PDB entry 7PYK | electron microscopy, 4.10 A resolution (low resolution: residue-level contacts below are approximate; hydrogen-bond / salt-bridge calls are withheld) | chains D and N of the 9 polymer chains in the assembly

Chain D:
Molecule: DNA-directed RNA polymerase subunit beta'
From: Escherichia coli
Notes: EC 2.7.7.6
Reference sequence: P0A8T8 (RPOC_ECO57); residues 1-1407 here = UniProt positions 1-1407
Sequence (1407 residues; row label = number of the first residue in the row):
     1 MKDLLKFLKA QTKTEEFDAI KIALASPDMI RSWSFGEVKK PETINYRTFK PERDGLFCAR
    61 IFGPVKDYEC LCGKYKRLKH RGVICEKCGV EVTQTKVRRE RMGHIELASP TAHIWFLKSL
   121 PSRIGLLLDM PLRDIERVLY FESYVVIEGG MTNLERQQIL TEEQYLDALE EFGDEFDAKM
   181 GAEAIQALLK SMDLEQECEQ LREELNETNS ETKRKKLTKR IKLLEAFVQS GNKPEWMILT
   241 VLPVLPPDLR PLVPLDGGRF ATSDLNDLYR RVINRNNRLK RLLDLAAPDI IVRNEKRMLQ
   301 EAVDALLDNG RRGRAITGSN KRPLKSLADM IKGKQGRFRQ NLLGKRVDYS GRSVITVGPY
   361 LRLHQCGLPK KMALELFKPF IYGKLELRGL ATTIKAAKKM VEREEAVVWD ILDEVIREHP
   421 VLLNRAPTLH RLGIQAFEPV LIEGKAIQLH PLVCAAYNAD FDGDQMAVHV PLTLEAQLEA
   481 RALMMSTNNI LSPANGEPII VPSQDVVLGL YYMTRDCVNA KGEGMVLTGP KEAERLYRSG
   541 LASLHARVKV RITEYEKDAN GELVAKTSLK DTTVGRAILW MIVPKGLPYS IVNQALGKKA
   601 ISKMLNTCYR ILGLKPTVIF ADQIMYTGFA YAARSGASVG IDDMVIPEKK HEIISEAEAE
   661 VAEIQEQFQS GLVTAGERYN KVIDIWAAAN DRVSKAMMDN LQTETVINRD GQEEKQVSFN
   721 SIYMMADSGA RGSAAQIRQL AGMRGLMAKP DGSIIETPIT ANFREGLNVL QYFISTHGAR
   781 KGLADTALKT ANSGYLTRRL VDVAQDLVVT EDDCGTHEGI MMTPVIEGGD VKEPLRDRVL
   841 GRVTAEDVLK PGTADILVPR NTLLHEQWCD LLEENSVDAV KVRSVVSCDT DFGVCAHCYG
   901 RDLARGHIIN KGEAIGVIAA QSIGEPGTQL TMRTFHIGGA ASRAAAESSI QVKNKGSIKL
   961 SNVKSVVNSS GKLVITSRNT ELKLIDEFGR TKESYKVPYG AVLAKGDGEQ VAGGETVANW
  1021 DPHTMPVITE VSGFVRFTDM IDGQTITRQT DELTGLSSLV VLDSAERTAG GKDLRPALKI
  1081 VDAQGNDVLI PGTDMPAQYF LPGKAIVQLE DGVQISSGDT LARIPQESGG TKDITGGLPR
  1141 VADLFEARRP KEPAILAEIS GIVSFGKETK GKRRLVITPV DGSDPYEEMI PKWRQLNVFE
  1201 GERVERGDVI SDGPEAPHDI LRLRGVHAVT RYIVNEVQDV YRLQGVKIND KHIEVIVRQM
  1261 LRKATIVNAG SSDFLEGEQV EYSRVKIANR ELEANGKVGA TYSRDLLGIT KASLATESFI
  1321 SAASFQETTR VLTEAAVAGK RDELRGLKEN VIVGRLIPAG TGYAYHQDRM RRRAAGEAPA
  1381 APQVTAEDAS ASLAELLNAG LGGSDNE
Unresolved in the structure: 1-15, 932-947, 1127-1136, 1376-1407
Metal / ion sites: Zn2+ site 1: Cys70, Leu71, Cys72, Gly73; Mg2+: Asp462, Asp464 (shared with 1 residue of chain R); Zn2+ site 2: Cys814, Arg883, Cys895
Curated features (UniProtKB/Swiss-Prot):
  - binding site (Zn(2+)): Cys70, Cys72, Cys85, Cys88, Cys814, Cys888, Cys895, Cys898
  - binding site (Mg(2+)): Asp460, Asp462, Asp464
  - modified residue: Lys972 (N6-acetyllysine)
From the paper describing this entry:
  - conformationally variable residues (domain motion): Leu78

Chain N:
Molecule: ntDNA
Sequence (39 nucleotides; row label = number of the first residue in the row):
     1 GGTCAGTACG TCCTATCGAT CTTCGGAAGA GATTCAGAG
Unresolved in the structure: 1-8, 14-16, 39

Chain D / chain N interface:
Residue-residue contacts (16; chain D residue first):
  Tyr46(D) - DG10(N)
  Arg47(D) - DG10(N)
  Arg133(D) - DG31(N)
  Arg133(D) - DA32(N)
  Lys216(D) - DG31(N)
  Arg314(D) - DT20(N)
  Arg1148(D) - DG26(N)
  Arg1148(D) - DA27(N)
  Arg1148(D) - DA28(N)
  Lys1167(D) - DG37(N)
  Lys1167(D) - DA38(N)
  Thr1169(D) - DG37(N)
  Lys1170(D) - DA36(N)
  Arg1174(D) - DA38(N)
  Lys1311(D) - DA28(N)
  Lys1311(D) - DG29(N)
Other interface residues (no listed pair), chain D (13 interface residues in all): Leu120, Asn320
Other interface residues (no listed pair), chain N (13 interface residues in all): DC13, DA30

Summary:
The chain D/chain N interface involves 13 residues from each chain. Cys70(D), Leu71(D), Cys72(D) and Gly73(D)
coordinate Zn2+ site 1. Asp462(D) and Asp464(D) form the Mg2+ site. UniProt lists 8 Zn2+-binding residues and
3 Mg2+-binding residues on chain D. The paper reports conformational variability at Leu78(D).
Here chain D is DNA-directed RNA polymerase subunit beta' (Escherichia coli) and chain N is ntDNA. Entry 7PYK
(CryoEM structure of E.coli RNA polymerase elongation complex bound to NusA (NusA elongation complex in
more-swiveled ...) was determined by electron microscopy together with 7PY0, 7PY1, 7PY3, 7PY5, 7PY6, 7PY7 and
4 further entries from the same study.
